Entry 3U7L (X-ray diffraction, 2.01 A resolution); this record covers chain A.

Chain A:
Name: Peptide deformylase
From: Staphylococcus aureus
Notes: EC 3.5.1.88
UniProtKB: Q5HGZ3 (DEF_STAAC); residue numbers follow UniProt; this construct covers 1-183
Sequence (191 residues; each row starts with the number of its first residue):
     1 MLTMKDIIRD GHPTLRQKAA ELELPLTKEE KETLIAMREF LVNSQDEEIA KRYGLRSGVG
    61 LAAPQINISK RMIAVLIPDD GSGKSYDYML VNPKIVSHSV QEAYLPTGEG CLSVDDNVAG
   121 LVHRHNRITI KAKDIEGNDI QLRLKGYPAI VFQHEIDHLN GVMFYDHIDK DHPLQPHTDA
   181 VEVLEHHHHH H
Not modelled in the structure: 186-191
Construct notes: expression tag (184-191)
Modified / non-standard residues: C111 (3-sulfinoalanine; CSD)
Swiss-Prot annotation at these positions:
  - active site: E155
  - binding site (Fe cation): C111, H154, H158
Metal / ion sites: Zn2+: C111, H154, H158 (together with UDB)
Residues lining bound ligands: UDB ((S)-N-(cyclopentylmethyl)-2-(3-(3,5-difluorophenyl)ureido)-N-(2-(hydroxyamino)-2-oxoethyl)-3,3-dimethylbutanamide): R56, S57, G58, V59, G60, L61, Q65, P78, L105, E109, G110, C111, L112, Y147, V151, H154, E155, H158
From the paper describing this entry:
  - post-translational modification sites: C111
  - conformationally variable residues: L41 to K51, G54 to G58, T107 to G110, N117 to G120, D171 to Q175

In short:
Bound to chain A: compound UDB. C111, H154 and H158 form the Zn2+ site. Curated annotation (UniProt) lists
active-site residue E155 and 3 Fe cation-binding residues. From the paper: a modification site at C111;
conformational variability at L41, G54 and T107 among others.
Chain A is Peptide deformylase (Staphylococcus aureus); the structure, Crystal structures of the
Staphylococcus aureus peptide deformylase in complex with two classes of new inhibitors, was determined by
X-ray diffraction together with 3U7K, 3U7M and 3U7N from the same study.
